PDB entry 6WQH | electron microscopy, 3.60 A resolution | chains A and B of the 7 polymer chains in the assembly

Chain A (and B):
Molecule: Lon protease
Organism: Meiothermus taiwanensis
Notes: EC 3.4.21.53; chain B of this document is another copy of the same molecule, construct and numbering; everything in this record applies to it too
UniProtKB: A0A059VAZ3 (A0A059VAZ3_9DEIN); the construct has insertions or renumbered stretches relative to UniProt, so the offset changes along the chain: 0-91 = UniProt 1-92; 93-793 = UniProt 93-793
Amino-acid sequence (794 residues; numbered 0 to 793; the number before each row is that of its first residue; numbering starts at 0):
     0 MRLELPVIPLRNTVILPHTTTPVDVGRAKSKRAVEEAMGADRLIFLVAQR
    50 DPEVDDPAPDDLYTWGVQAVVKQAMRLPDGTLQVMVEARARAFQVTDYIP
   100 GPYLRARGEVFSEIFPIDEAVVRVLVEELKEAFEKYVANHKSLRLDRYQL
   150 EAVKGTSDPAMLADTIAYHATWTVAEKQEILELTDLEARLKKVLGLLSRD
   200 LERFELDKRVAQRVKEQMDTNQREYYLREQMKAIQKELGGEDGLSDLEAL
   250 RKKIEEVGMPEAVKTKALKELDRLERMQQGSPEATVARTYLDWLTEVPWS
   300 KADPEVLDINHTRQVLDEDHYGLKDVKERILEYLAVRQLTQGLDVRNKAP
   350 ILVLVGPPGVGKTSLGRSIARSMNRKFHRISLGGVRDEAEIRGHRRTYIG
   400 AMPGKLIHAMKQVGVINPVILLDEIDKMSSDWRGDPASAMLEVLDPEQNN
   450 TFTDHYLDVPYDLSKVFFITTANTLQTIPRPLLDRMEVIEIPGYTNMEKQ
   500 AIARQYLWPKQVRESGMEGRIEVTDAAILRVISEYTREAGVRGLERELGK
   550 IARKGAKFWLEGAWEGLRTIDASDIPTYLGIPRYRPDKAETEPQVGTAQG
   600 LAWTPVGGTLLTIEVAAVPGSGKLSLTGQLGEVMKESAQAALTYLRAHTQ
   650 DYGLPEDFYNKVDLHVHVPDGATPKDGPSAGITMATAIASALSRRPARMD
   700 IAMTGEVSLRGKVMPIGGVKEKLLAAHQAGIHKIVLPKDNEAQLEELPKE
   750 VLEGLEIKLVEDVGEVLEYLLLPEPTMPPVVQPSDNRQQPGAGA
Disordered / not traced: 0-243, 781-793
Sequence notes: insertion (92)
Covalent attachments: compound 4KZ linked to Ser678
Ligand contacts:
  - 4KZ (N-[(1R)-1-(dihydroxyboranyl)-2-phenylethyl]-Nalpha-(pyrazin-2-ylcarbonyl)-L-phenylalaninamide): Leu600, Ala601, Trp602, Thr603, Thr608, Leu610, Met633, Thr672, Pro673, Lys674, Asp675, Gly676, Pro677, Ala679, Ile715, Gly716, Lys721
  - ATP-gamma-S (AGS; phosphothiophosphoric acid-adenylate ester): Asp318, His319, Tyr320, Pro357, Gly358, Val359, Gly360, Lys361, Thr362, Ser363, Asp422, Glu423, Thr470, Tyr493, Ile501, Tyr505, Leu506, Val540, Arg541, Glu544
From the paper describing this entry:
  - binding site for Ig2 substrate: Tyr397, Trp431
  - binding site for ATP-gamma-S: Asp444, Glu446, Arg484, Arg541
  - contacts within the chain: Asp444-Arg484, Pro445-Arg484

How chain A and chain B interact:
Residue-residue contacts (106):
  Thr284(A) - Arg272(B)
  Thr284(A) - Glu282(B)
  Arg287(A) - Arg275(B)
  Thr288(A) - Arg272(B)  hydrogen bond
  Asp291(A) - Lys268(B)
  Asp291(A) - Arg272(B)  salt bridge
  Arg366(A) - Gln447(B)  hydrogen bond
  Arg378(A) - Glu441(B)  salt bridge
  Arg378(A) - Gln447(B)
  Arg378(A) - Thr450(B)  hydrogen bond
  Ser380(A) - Arg391(B)
  Ser380(A) - Glu441(B)  hydrogen bond
  Gly382(A) - Arg391(B)  hydrogen bond (backbone-side chain)
  Gly382(A) - Ser437(B)
  Gly382(A) - Ala438(B)  hydrogen bond (backbone-backbone)
  Gly383(A) - Glu387(B)
  Val384(A) - His454(B)
  Arg385(A) - Glu387(B)  salt bridge
  Arg385(A) - Arg432(B)  hydrogen bond (side chain-backbone)
  Arg385(A) - Gly433(B)  hydrogen bond (side chain-backbone)
  Arg385(A) - Asp434(B)  hydrogen bond (side chain-backbone)
  Asp386(A) - Tyr397(B)
  Ala388(A) - Arg394(B)  hydrogen bond (backbone-side chain)
  Ala388(A) - Tyr397(B)
  Glu389(A) - Arg394(B)  salt bridge
  Glu389(A) - His454(B)
  His393(A) - Thr396(B)
  His393(A) - Tyr397(B)
  Ile398(A) - Pro281(B)
  Ile398(A) - Glu282(B)
  Gly399(A) - Thr396(B)  hydrogen bond (backbone-side chain)
  Met401(A) - Arg394(B)  hydrogen bond
  Met401(A) - Arg395(B)
  Pro402(A) - Arg394(B)  hydrogen bond (backbone-side chain)
  Lys404(A) - Thr452(B)
  Lys426(A) - Ser437(B)
  Lys426(A) - Leu440(B)
  Met427(A) - Trp431(B)
  Ser428(A) - Trp431(B)
  Ser428(A) - Gly433(B)
  Ser429(A) - Trp431(B)  hydrogen bond (backbone-side chain)
  Asp430(A) - Arg432(B)  hydrogen bond (side chain-backbone)
  Trp431(A) - Arg432(B)
  Arg432(A) - His393(B)
  Lys509(A) - Glu446(B)  salt bridge
  Gln510(A) - Lys347(B)
  Arg512(A) - Leu342(B)
  Glu513(A) - Arg336(B)  salt bridge
  Glu513(A) - Asp343(B)
  Glu513(A) - Val344(B)
  Glu513(A) - Asn346(B)
  Ser514(A) - Val335(B)
  Gly515(A) - Leu338(B)
  Met516(A) - Leu338(B)  hydrophobic
  Arg519(A) - Leu338(B)
  Arg541(A) - Asp444(B)  salt bridge
  Arg541(A) - Asp483(B)  salt bridge
  Arg541(A) - Arg484(B)
  Glu544(A) - Lys347(B)
  Arg545(A) - Lys347(B)
  Arg545(A) - Asp483(B)  salt bridge
  Arg545(A) - Arg484(B)
  Arg545(A) - Glu486(B)
  Lys549(A) - Arg328(B)
  Arg552(A) - Arg328(B)
  Arg552(A) - Glu331(B)  salt bridge
  Arg552(A) - Pro349(B)
  Arg552(A) - Glu486(B)  salt bridge
  Lys553(A) - Glu327(B)  salt bridge
  Lys553(A) - Glu331(B)
  Lys556(A) - Leu330(B)
  Lys556(A) - Glu331(B)
  Trp558(A) - Leu338(B)
  Leu559(A) - Ala334(B)  hydrophobic
  Leu559(A) - Gln337(B)
  Leu559(A) - Leu338(B)  hydrophobic
  Ile580(A) - Ala741(B)
  Ile580(A) - Gln742(B)
  Arg584(A) - Asp738(B)  hydrogen bond (side chain-backbone)
  Arg584(A) - Gln742(B)
  Glu589(A) - Arg709(B)  salt bridge
  Gln593(A) - Arg709(B)  hydrogen bond
  Thr596(A) - Arg709(B)
  Glu613(A) - Ser707(B)  hydrogen bond
  Glu613(A) - Leu708(B)  hydrogen bond (side chain-backbone)
  Glu613(A) - Arg709(B)  salt bridge
  Val614(A) - Leu708(B)
  Ala615(A) - Leu708(B)  hydrophobic
  Val617(A) - Arg645(B)
  Pro618(A) - Arg645(B)
  Pro618(A) - Tyr658(B)
  Gly619(A) - Tyr658(B)
  Leu625(A) - Glu635(B)
  Thr626(A) - Glu635(B)
  Thr626(A) - Gln638(B)
  Gly627(A) - Glu635(B)  hydrogen bond (backbone-side chain)
  Gln628(A) - Glu631(B)
  Gln628(A) - Glu635(B)  hydrogen bond (backbone-side chain)
  Asp662(A) - Arg645(B)  salt bridge
  His664(A) - Thr642(B)  hydrogen bond
  His664(A) - Leu708(B)
  His666(A) - Leu708(B)
  Pro668(A) - Met713(B)  hydrophobic
  Asp669(A) - Glu705(B)
  Gly670(A) - Val632(B)
  Gly670(A) - Glu705(B)  hydrogen bond (backbone-side chain)
Other interface residues (no listed pair), chain A (75 interface residues in all): Gly279, Pro357, Arg391, Gly392, Ala400, Gly403, Glu423, Asn472, Ala555, Ala671
Other interface residues (no listed pair), chain B (71 interface residues in all): Met276, Gln277, Thr339, Pro435, Pro445, Asp457, Arg479, Pro480, Met485, Ala639, Pro677, Pro714

In short:
Chain A and chain B form an interface of 75 and 71 residues respectively, with 23 hydrogen bonds and 15 salt
bridges. Among the polar pairs are Asp291(A)-Arg272(B), Arg378(A)-Glu441(B) and Arg385(A)-Glu387(B). The paper
reports a binding site for ATP-gamma-S at Asp444(A), Glu446(A) and Arg484(A) among others; a binding site for
Ig2 substrate at Tyr397(A) and Trp431(A).
Both chains are Lon protease (Meiothermus taiwanensis). Entry 6WQH (Molecular basis for the ATPase-powered
substrate translocation by the Lon AAA+ protease) was determined by electron microscopy.
